5JH0 - chains A and F of the 6 polymer chains in the assembly; structure by X-ray diffraction, 2.18 A resolution.

[Chain A]
Protein: ARS-binding factor 2, mitochondrial
From: Saccharomyces cerevisiae (strain ATCC 204508 / S288c)
Reference sequence: Q02486 (ABF2_YEAST); numbering as in UniProt (aligned over 27-183)
Sequence (163 residues; row label = number of the first residue in the row):
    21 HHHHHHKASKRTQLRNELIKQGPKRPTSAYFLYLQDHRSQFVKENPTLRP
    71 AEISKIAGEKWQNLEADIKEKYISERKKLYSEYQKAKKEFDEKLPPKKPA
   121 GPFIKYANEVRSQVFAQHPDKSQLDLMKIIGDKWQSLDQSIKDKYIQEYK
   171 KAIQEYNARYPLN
Disordered / not traced: 21-26, 183
Construct notes: expression tag (21-26)
UniProt features mapped onto this chain:
  - DNA-binding region: Pro43 to Asp111 (HMG box 1), Pro116 to Asn183 (HMG box 2)
From the paper describing this entry:
  - binding site for the 22-nt DNA strand (chain F): Arg45, Phe51
  - binding site for the 22-nt DNA strand: Phe123, Ile124, Trp154
  - binding site for the 22-nt DNA strand: Arg45, Tyr50, Trp81
  - contacts within the chain: Arg31-Tyr176
  - conformationally variable residues (order/disorder transition): Leu34, Leu38, Ile39, Lys113 (from molecular simulation)

[Chain F]
Molecule: 22-nt DNA strand
Sequence (22 nucleotides; numbered 1 to 22; the number before each row is that of its first residue):
     1 TTATATTATATAATTTATTATT

[Chain A / chain F interface]
Pairs across the interface - 18 pairs, chain A then chain F:
  Lys44(A) - DT7(F)  phosphate contact
  Lys44(A) - DA8(F)  salt bridge to the phosphate
  Arg45(A) - DT6(F)  hydrogen bond to the base
  Arg45(A) - DT7(F)  sugar contact
  Pro46(A) - DT7(F)  base contact
  Thr47(A) - DA8(F)  hydrogen bond to the base
  Ser48(A) - DA8(F)  base contact
  Phe51(A) - DA8(F)  stacking on the base
  Phe51(A) - DT9(F)  base contact
  Leu54(A) - DT9(F)  base contact
  Gln55(A) - DT9(F)  sugar contact
  Arg58(A) - DT9(F)  hydrogen bond to the base
  Arg58(A) - DA10(F)  hydrogen bond to the sugar
  Arg69(A) - DA13(F)  salt bridge to the phosphate
  Pro70(A) - DA10(F)  base contact
  Pro70(A) - DT11(F)  base contact
  Pro70(A) - DA12(F)  sugar contact
  Ser74(A) - DA10(F)  base contact
Also at the interface, not in a pair above, chain F (9 interface residues in all): DA5

[In short]
The interface between chain A and chain F involves 12 residues on one side and 9 on the other, with 4 hydrogen
bonds, 2 salt bridges and 1 aromatic stacking contact. Among the polar pairs are Arg45(A)-DT6(F),
Thr47(A)-DA8(F) and Arg58(A)-DT9(F). From the paper: a binding site for the 22-nt DNA strand at Phe123(A),
Ile124(A) and Trp154(A) among others; a binding site for the 22-nt DNA strand (chain F) at Arg45(A) and
Phe51(A).
Here chain A is ARS-binding factor 2, mitochondrial (Saccharomyces cerevisiae (strain ATCC 204508 / S288c))
and chain F is a 22-nt DNA strand. Entry 5JH0 (Crystal structure of the mitochondrial DNA packaging protein
Abf2p in complex with DNA at 2.18 Angstrom ...) was determined by X-ray diffraction (same publication as
5JGH).
